PDB entry 2CHQ | X-ray diffraction, 3.50 A resolution | chains B and C of the 3 polymer chains in the assembly

== Chain B (and C) ==
Name: Replication factor C small subunit
Organism: Archaeoglobus fulgidus
Notes: chain C of this document is another copy of the same molecule, construct and numbering; everything in this record applies to it too
UniProtKB: O28219 (RFCS_ARCFU); numbering as in UniProt (aligned over 1-319)
Chain sequence (319 residues; row label = number of the first residue in the row):
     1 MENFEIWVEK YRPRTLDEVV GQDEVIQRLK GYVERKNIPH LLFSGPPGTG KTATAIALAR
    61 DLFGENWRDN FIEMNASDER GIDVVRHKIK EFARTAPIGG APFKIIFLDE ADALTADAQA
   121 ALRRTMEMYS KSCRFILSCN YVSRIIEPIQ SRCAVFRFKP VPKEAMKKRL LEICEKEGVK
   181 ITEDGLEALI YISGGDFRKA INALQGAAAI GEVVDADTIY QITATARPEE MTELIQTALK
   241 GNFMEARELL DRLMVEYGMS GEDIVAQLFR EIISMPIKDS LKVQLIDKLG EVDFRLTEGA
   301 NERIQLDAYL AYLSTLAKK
Unresolved in the structure: 1-5
Small-molecule neighbours: AMP-PNP (ANP; phosphoaminophosphonic acid-adenylate ester): Val8, Tyr11, Arg12, Pro13, Glu18, Val19, Val20, Gln22, Pro46, Pro47, Gly48, Thr49, Gly50, Lys51, Thr52, Ala53, Asp109, Ser138, Phe197, Arg198
Curated features (UniProtKB/Swiss-Prot):
  - binding site (ATP): Gly45 to Thr52
What the authors report for this chain:
  - catalytic residues: Arg152
  - mutagenesis - R152A: decreased catalytic activity

== Interface between chain B and chain C ==
Pairs across the interface - 36 pairs, chain B then chain C:
  Lys90(B) - Arg80(C)
  Arg124(B) - Ser77(C)  hydrogen bond
  Arg124(B) - Asp78(C)
  Met128(B) - Asp78(C)
  Tyr141(B) - Gly258(C)
  Tyr141(B) - Met259(C)
  Tyr141(B) - Ser260(C)
  Tyr141(B) - Glu302(C)  hydrogen bond
  Ser143(B) - Asp263(C)  hydrogen bond
  Arg144(B) - Ser260(C)  hydrogen bond
  Arg144(B) - Glu262(C)  salt bridge
  Glu147(B) - Lys199(C)  salt bridge
  Arg157(B) - Ala224(C)
  Arg157(B) - Tyr257(C)  hydrogen bond (side chain-backbone)
  Pro160(B) - Val255(C)
  Phe269(B) - Arg303(C)
  Phe269(B) - Asp307(C)
  Arg270(B) - Arg303(C)
  Ile273(B) - Met244(C)
  Ile273(B) - Arg247(C)
  Asp279(B) - Phe243(C)
  Asp279(B) - Met244(C)  hydrogen bond (side chain-backbone)
  Lys282(B) - Met244(C)
  Val283(B) - Phe243(C)  hydrophobic
  Val283(B) - Ala311(C)
  Val283(B) - Ser314(C)
  Val283(B) - Thr315(C)
  Ile286(B) - Ala308(C)  hydrophobic
  Asp287(B) - Ala308(C)
  Gly290(B) - Gln305(C)  hydrogen bond (backbone-side chain)
  Asp293(B) - Ala300(C)
  Asp293(B) - Asn301(C)  hydrogen bond (side chain-backbone)
  Asp293(B) - Gln305(C)
  Phe294(B) - Arg295(C)
  Thr297(B) - Ala300(C)
  Glu298(B) - Glu298(C)
Also at the interface, not in a pair above, chain B (26 interface residues in all): Ser151, Lys159, Val265, Glu291
Also at the interface, not in a pair above, chain C (34 interface residues in all): Glu110, Arg198, Asn242, Glu256, Gly299, Ile304, Tyr312

== Summary ==
The interface between chain B and chain C involves 26 residues on one side and 34 on the other; the contacts
include 8 hydrogen bonds and 2 salt bridges. Polar pairs include Arg144(B)-Glu262(C), Glu147(B)-Lys199(C) and
Arg124(B)-Ser77(C). Chain B binds AMP-PNP. From the paper: the catalytic residue Arg152(B); R152A of chain B
reduces catalytic activity.
Chain B and chain C are both Replication factor C small subunit (Archaeoglobus fulgidus); the structure,
Replication Factor C ADPNP complex, was determined by X-ray diffraction together with 2CHG and 2CHV from the
same study.
